PDB entry 8RBZ | electron microscopy, 3.70 A resolution | chains f and q of the 21 polymer chains in the assembly

[Chain f]
Name: Integrator complex subunit 6
Organism: Homo sapiens
Reference sequence: Q9UL03 (INT6_HUMAN); numbering as in UniProt (aligned over 1-887)
Chain sequence (889 residues; each row starts with the number of its first residue; numbers below 1 keep their minus sign (Ser-1 is residue -1)):
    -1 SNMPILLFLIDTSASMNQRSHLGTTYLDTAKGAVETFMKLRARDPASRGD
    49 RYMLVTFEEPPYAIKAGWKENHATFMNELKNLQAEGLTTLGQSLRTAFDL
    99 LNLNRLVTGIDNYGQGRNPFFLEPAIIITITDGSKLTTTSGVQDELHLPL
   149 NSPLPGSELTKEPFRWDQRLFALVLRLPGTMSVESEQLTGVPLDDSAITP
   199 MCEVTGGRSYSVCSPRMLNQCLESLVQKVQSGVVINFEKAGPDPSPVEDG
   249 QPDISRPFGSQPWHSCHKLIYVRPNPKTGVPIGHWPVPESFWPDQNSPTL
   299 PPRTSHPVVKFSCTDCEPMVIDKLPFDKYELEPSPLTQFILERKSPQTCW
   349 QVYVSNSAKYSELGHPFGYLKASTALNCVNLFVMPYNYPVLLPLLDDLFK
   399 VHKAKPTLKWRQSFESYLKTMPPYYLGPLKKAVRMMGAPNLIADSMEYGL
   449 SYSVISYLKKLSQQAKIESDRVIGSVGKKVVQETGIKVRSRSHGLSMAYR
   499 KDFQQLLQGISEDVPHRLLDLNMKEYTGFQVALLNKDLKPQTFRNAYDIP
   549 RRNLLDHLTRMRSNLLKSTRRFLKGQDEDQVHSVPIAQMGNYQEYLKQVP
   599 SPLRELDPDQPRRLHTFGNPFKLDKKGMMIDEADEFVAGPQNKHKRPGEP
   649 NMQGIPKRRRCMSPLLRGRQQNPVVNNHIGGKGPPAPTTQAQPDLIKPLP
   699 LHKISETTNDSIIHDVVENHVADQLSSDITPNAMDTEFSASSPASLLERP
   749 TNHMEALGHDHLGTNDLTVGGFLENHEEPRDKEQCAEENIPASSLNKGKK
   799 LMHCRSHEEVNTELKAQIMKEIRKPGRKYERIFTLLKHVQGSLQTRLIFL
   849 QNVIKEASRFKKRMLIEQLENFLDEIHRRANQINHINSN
Not modelled in the structure: -1 to 0, 243-257, 274-277, 401-402, 490-525, 567-577, 605-624, 633-887
Sequence notes: expression tag (-1 to 0)

[Chain q]
Name: Serine/threonine-protein phosphatase 2A catalytic subunit alpha isoform
Organism: Homo sapiens
Reference sequence: P67775 (PP2AA_HUMAN); numbering as in UniProt (aligned over 1-309)
Chain sequence (311 residues; numbered -1 to 309; the number before each row is that of its first residue; numbers below 1 keep their minus sign (Ser-1 is residue -1)):
    -1 SNMDEKVFTKELDQWIEQLNECKQLSESQVKSLCEKAKEILTKESNVQEV
    49 RCPVTVCGDVHGQFHDLMELFRIGGKSPDTNYLFMGDYVNRGYYSVETVT
    99 LLVALKVRYRERITILRGNHESRQITQVYGFYDECLRKYGNANVWKYFTD
   149 LFDYLPLTALVDGQIFCLHGGLSPSIDTLDHIRALDRLQEVPHEGPMCDL
   199 LWSDPDDRGGWGISPRGAGYTFGQDISETFNHANGLTLVSRAHQLVMEGY
   249 NWCHDRNVVTIFSAPNYCYRCGNQAAIMELDDTLKYSFLQFDPAPRRGEP
   299 HVTRRTPDYFL
Not modelled in the structure: -1 to 5, 296-309
Sequence notes: expression tag (-1 to 0); engineered mutation Asn88 (Asp in P67775)
Metal / ion sites: Mn2+ site 1: Asp57, His59, Asp85; Mn2+ site 2: Asp85, Asn117, His167, His241

[How chain f and chain q interact]
Pairs across the interface - 57 pairs, chain f then chain q:
  Leu20(f) - Pro172(q)
  Thr22(f) - Pro172(q)
  Thr22(f) - Trp209(q)
  Asp26(f) - Gly207(q)
  Asp26(f) - Gly208(q)
  Asp26(f) - Trp209(q)  hydrogen bond (side chain-backbone)
  Lys29(f) - Arg206(q)
  Lys29(f) - Gly207(q)  hydrogen bond (side chain-backbone)
  Glu33(f) - Ile211(q)
  Lys78(f) - Asp204(q)  salt bridge
  Lys78(f) - Asp205(q)
  Lys78(f) - Arg206(q)
  Lys78(f) - Gly207(q)  hydrogen bond (backbone-backbone)
  Asn79(f) - Asp205(q)  hydrogen bond (side chain-backbone)
  Asn79(f) - Arg206(q)
  His580(f) - Glu246(q)
  His580(f) - Tyr248(q)  hydrogen bond
  His580(f) - Asn249(q)
  His580(f) - Trp250(q)  hydrogen bond (backbone-backbone)
  His580(f) - Gln288(q)
  Ser581(f) - Trp250(q)
  Val582(f) - Asn249(q)  hydrogen bond (backbone-side chain)
  Pro583(f) - Asp205(q)
  Ile584(f) - Pro203(q)
  Ile584(f) - Asp204(q)
  Ile584(f) - Asp205(q)  hydrogen bond (backbone-side chain)
  Ile584(f) - Cys251(q)  hydrophobic
  Met587(f) - Gln242(q)
  Met587(f) - Leu243(q)
  Met587(f) - Val244(q)
  Met587(f) - Met245(q)  hydrogen bond (backbone-backbone)
  Met587(f) - Asn249(q)
  Gly588(f) - Leu243(q)
  Tyr590(f) - Leu243(q)  hydrophobic
  Tyr590(f) - Met245(q)  hydrophobic
  Tyr590(f) - Cys269(q)  hydrophobic
  Tyr593(f) - Met245(q)  hydrophobic
  Leu594(f) - Arg268(q)
  Leu594(f) - Cys269(q)
  Met626(f) - Trp200(q)  hydrophobic
  Met626(f) - Gly215(q)
  Met626(f) - Ala216(q)  hydrophobic
  Met627(f) - Tyr127(q)
  Ile628(f) - Pro213(q)
  Ile628(f) - Arg214(q)
  Asp629(f) - His118(q)  salt bridge
  Asp629(f) - Tyr127(q)  hydrogen bond
  Asp629(f) - Trp200(q)
  Asp629(f) - Arg214(q)
  Asp629(f) - Tyr265(q)  hydrogen bond (backbone-side chain)
  Glu630(f) - Gln242(q)
  Glu630(f) - Leu243(q)  hydrogen bond (side chain-backbone)
  Glu630(f) - Tyr265(q)
  Ala631(f) - Arg89(q)  hydrogen bond (backbone-side chain)
  Ala631(f) - Tyr265(q)  hydrophobic
  Ala631(f) - Arg268(q)  hydrogen bond (backbone-side chain)
  Ala631(f) - Cys269(q)  hydrophobic
Also at the interface, not in a pair above, chain f (31 interface residues in all): Gly21, Gly30, Thr34, Leu80, Gln81, Asn589, Gly625, Asp632
Also at the interface, not in a pair above, chain q (36 interface residues in all): Asn117, His191, Asp223, His241, Thr258, Gly270

[Overview]
31 residues of chain f face 36 of chain q across their interface; the contacts include 14 hydrogen bonds and 2
salt bridges. Polar contacts include Lys78(f)-Asp204(q), Asp629(f)-His118(q) and Asp26(f)-Trp209(q). Asp57(q),
His59(q) and Asp85(q) form the Mn2+ site 1.
Here chain f is Integrator complex subunit 6 and chain q is Serine/threonine-protein phosphatase 2A catalytic
subunit alpha isoform, both from Homo sapiens. Entry 8RBZ (Structure of Integrator-PP2A-SOSS-CTD
post-termination complex) was determined by electron microscopy together with 8RC4 from the same study.
